8OOR - chains I and J of the 10 polymer chains in the assembly; structure by electron microscopy, 2.87 A resolution.

== Chain I ==
Name: Chromatin-remodeling complex subunit IES6
From: Thermochaetoides thermophila
UniProtKB: G0S590 (G0S590_CHATD); numbering as in UniProt (aligned over 1-219)
Amino-acid sequence (219 residues; numbered 1 to 219; the number before each row is that of its first residue):
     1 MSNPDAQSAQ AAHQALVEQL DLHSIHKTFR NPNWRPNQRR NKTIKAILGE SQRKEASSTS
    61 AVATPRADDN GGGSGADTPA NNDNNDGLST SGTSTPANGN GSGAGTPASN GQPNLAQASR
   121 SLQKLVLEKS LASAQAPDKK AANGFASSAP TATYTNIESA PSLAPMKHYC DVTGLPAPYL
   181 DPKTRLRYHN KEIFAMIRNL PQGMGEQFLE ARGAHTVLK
Not modelled in the structure: 1-6, 53-154, 218-219

== Chain J ==
Name: Actin-related protein 5
From: Thermochaetoides thermophila
UniProtKB: G0S589 (G0S589_CHATD); residues 1-769 here correspond to UniProt positions 98-866 (UniProt number = residue number + 97)
Amino-acid sequence (769 residues; row label = number of the first residue in the row):
     1 MAPSAVAEPP PIPQRDEPWK RLPPPTVYPV KEARFEKYIP PQLDGRERAL AQPPGQVAIV
    61 IDNGSHSVRA GWNFEDKPRL AIPPIMSKYR DRKMGKTFSF AGSDCYADTT ARSHIRNAFE
   121 AGTGIVSNWD VMEHVLDYVF VKLGMNECDG AIDMPIVMTE AVANLPYSRK SMSEIIFECY
   181 GAPSLVYGID SLFSFRHNQG QTGLVVSSSY SATHVIPVYN RKALLSQAIR LNWGGWHMAE
   241 YMLKLLKLKY YTGFPGKLNS SQTEHMVRDF CYVSLDYDRE LAGYLDWTGL EDRERIVQYP
   301 YTEEVVVQKT EEELARIAER KKESGRRLQE QAAKMRLERL MKKEQELEYY KDIQRRMQGE
   361 SKKEIKRLLD EAELKDEAAL ERVIRDLERS IKRARQKDLG EPEEEEVPDF SLLDVPDDQL
   421 DEAGLRQKRQ QRLLKSNWEA RQRAKAEKEA EKARLAEEAR LDEERRKNDL EGWLEEKRQL
   481 RLAKLNQLKE RERLKADLGN RKSLASQIRM KNIANLASDN PTGSGSRKRR RGGAGADQDD
   541 DFGADDADWG VYRSVAIGAN KGDDSDDEEG EEDLEAAIRS LENDLLRYDK TFSYDMTLDA
   601 QRDWSKSLLH AFRYGPRPFD PSSQAETHRV HLNVERIRVP EVLFQPAAIA GVDQAGLVEI
   661 AGDILCQRLP SLPGIQDAPD AFLRDVFLTG GNTLFQNFDE RLRQGLMALL PVGAPLRVRR
   721 AQDAILDAWR GAAGWACTEE AKAAWITREE YLEKGGEYIK EHDLGNAFA
Not modelled in the structure: 1-15, 108-110, 148-152, 305-600, 768-769
Metal / ion sites: Mg2+: Asp190 (together with ATP)
Residues lining bound ligands: ATP (adenosine-5'-triphosphate): Asn63, Gly64, Ser65, His66, Ser67, Arg69, Asp190, Ser209, Tyr210, Ser211, Gly235, Trp236, Glu264, Arg268, Gly690, Gly691, Asn692, Leu694, Phe695, Ala724, Ile725

== Interface between chain I and chain J ==
Contacting residue pairs - 108 pairs, chain I then chain J:
  Gln14(I) with Met94(J)
  Val17(I) with Phe98(J), hydrophobic; Phe100(J); Tyr106(J)
  Glu18(I) with Met94(J); Lys96(J), salt bridge; Phe98(J)
  Gln19(I) with Tyr38(J), hydrogen bond (backbone-side chain)
  Leu20(I) with Phe35(J), hydrophobic; Tyr38(J), hydrophobic; Phe100(J), hydrophobic; Asp104(J)
  Asp21(I) with Phe98(J); Ser99(J), hydrogen bond (side chain-backbone); Phe100(J)
  Leu22(I) with Ser99(J), hydrogen bond (backbone-backbone); Ala101(J), hydrophobic
  His23(I) with Thr97(J); Ser99(J)
  Thr28(I) with Glu147(J), hydrogen bond (side chain-backbone)
  Phe29(I) with Asp137(J); Phe140(J), hydrophobic; Val141(J), hydrophobic; Met145(J); Cys179(J); Tyr180(J), hydrophobic
  Arg30(I) with Glu133(J), salt bridge; Asp137(J), salt bridge; Cys179(J), hydrogen bond; Tyr180(J), hydrogen bond
  Asn31(I) with Glu178(J), hydrogen bond (side chain-backbone); Cys179(J), hydrogen bond (backbone-backbone)
  Trp34(I) with Glu133(J); Glu178(J), hydrogen bond; Cys179(J), hydrophobic
  Arg40(I) with Trp129(J); Asp130(J); Glu133(J), salt bridge; Tyr167(J), hydrogen bond (backbone-side chain); Ile175(J)
  Asn41(I) with Ser127(J); Asn128(J); Trp129(J), hydrogen bond (side chain-backbone); Asp130(J), hydrogen bond
  Lys42(I) with Ser127(J), hydrogen bond (backbone-side chain); Tyr167(J)
  Thr43(I) with Glu120(J)
  Ile44(I) with Glu120(J), hydrogen bond (backbone-side chain); Ile125(J), hydrophobic; Leu165(J), hydrophobic
  Ile47(I) with Leu165(J), hydrophobic; Tyr167(J), hydrophobic
  Leu48(I) with Leu165(J), hydrophobic
  Thr155(I) with Ala163(J)
  Asn156(I) with Ala163(J); Leu165(J); Arg230(J), hydrogen bond (backbone-side chain)
  Ile157(I) with Arg230(J)
  Glu158(I) with Ala163(J); Ala228(J); Ile229(J); Arg230(J), salt bridge
  Ser159(I) with Ile229(J); Arg230(J); Gln654(J)
  Ala160(I) with Gln654(J); Ala655(J), hydrogen bond (backbone-backbone)
  Pro161(I) with Asp653(J)
  Ser162(I) with Ala655(J); Glu659(J), hydrogen bond
  Met166(I) with Ala647(J); Ala648(J), hydrophobic
  Lys167(I) with Asp278(J), salt bridge; Ala648(J)
  Tyr169(I) with Tyr277(J); Leu281(J), hydrophobic; Gln645(J), hydrogen bond; Ala648(J)
  Val172(I) with Phe612(J)
  Thr173(I) with Leu285(J); Phe612(J); Val634(J)
  Gly174(I) with Leu281(J); Arg638(J)
  Leu175(I) with Leu281(J); Leu285(J), hydrophobic
  Pro176(I) with Leu281(J)
  His189(I) with Leu608(J)
  Asn190(I) with Leu608(J)
  Glu192(I) with Arg602(J), salt bridge; Ser607(J), hydrogen bond; Leu608(J), hydrogen bond (side chain-backbone); Leu609(J)
  Met196(I) with Tyr251(J); Leu609(J), hydrophobic
  Leu200(I) with Tyr251(J)
  Pro201(I) with Tyr251(J)
  Met204(I) with Leu248(J), hydrophobic; Tyr251(J), hydrophobic
  Gln207(I) with Leu248(J)
  Phe208(I) with Leu248(J), hydrophobic
  Glu210(I) with Lys244(J), hydrogen bond (backbone-side chain)
  Ala211(I) with Tyr241(J); Lys244(J); Leu248(J), hydrophobic; Ala650(J)
  Arg212(I) with Ala650(J); Gly651(J)
Also at the interface, not in a pair above, chain I (56 interface residues in all): His13, Lys27, Arg39, Leu163, Cys170, Asp171, Ile193, Gly213
Also at the interface, not in a pair above, chain J (69 interface residues in all): Ala111, Thr123, His134, Tyr138, Asn146, Ser168, Leu245, Ala282, Lys606, Arg613, Ile649, Ile660

== Summary ==
56 residues of chain I and 69 residues of chain J are in contact, with 21 hydrogen bonds and 7 salt bridges.
Polar pairs include Glu18(I)-Lys96(J), Arg30(I)-Glu133(J) and Arg30(I)-Asp137(J). Chain J binds ATP.
Chain I is Chromatin-remodeling complex subunit IES6 and chain J is Actin-related protein 5, both from
Thermochaetoides thermophila; the structure, CryoEM Structure INO80core Hexasome complex Rvb core refinement
state2, was determined by electron microscopy, deposited together with 8OO7, 8OO9, 8OOA, 8OOC, 8OOF, 8OOP,
8OOS and 8OOT.
